Entry 8INR (electron microscopy, 2.73 A resolution); this record covers chains R and B of the 5 polymer chains in the assembly.

# Chain R
Protein: HA signal peptide, Melanocortin receptor 5, LgBiT subunit
Source organism: Influenza A virus (A/Victoria/3/1975(H3N2))
Reference sequence: chimeric construct of P03435, P33032: residues -14 to 1 from P03435 (HEMA_I75A3) positions 1-16 (UniProt number = residue number + 15); residues 2-325 from P33032 positions 2-325 (same numbers)
Sequence (513 residues; each row starts with the number of its first residue; numbers below 1 keep their minus sign (Met-14 is residue -14)):
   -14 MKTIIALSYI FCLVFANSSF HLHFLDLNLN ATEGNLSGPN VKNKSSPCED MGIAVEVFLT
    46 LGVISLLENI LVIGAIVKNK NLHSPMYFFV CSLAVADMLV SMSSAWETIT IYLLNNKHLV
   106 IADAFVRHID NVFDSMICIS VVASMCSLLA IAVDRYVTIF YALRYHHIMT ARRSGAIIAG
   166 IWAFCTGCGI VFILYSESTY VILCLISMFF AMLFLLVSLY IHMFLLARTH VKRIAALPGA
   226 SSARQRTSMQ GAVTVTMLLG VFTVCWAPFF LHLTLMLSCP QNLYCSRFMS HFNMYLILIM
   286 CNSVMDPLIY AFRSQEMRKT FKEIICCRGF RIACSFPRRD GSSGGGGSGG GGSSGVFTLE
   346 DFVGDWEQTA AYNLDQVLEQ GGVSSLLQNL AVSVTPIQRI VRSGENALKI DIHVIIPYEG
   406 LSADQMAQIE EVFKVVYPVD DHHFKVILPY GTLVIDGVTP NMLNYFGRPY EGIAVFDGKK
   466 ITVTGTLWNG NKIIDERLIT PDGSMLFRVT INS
Disordered / not traced: -14 to 37, 227-230, 313-498
Disulfides: Cys264-Cys270
Sequence notes: linker (326-340)
Bound ions: Ca2+: Glu92, Asp115, Asp119 (shared with 2 residues of chain L)
Curated features (UniProtKB/Swiss-Prot):
  - lipidation (S-palmitoyl cysteine): Cys311, Cys312
  - glycosylation (N-linked (GlcNAc...) asparagine): Asn2, Asn15, Asn20, Asn28
From the paper describing this entry:
  - conformationally variable residues (helix shift, loop rearrangement): Leu99, Pro265
  - mutagenesis - E92A, I122A: abolished signaling with alpha-melanocyte-stimulating hormone
  - mutagenesis - D115A (269-fold), D119A (447-fold), F254A (> 100-fold): decreased signaling with alpha-melanocyte-stimulating hormone
  - Ca2+ coordination: Glu92, Asp115, Asp119
  - mutagenesis - L99A (10-fold), F118A (4-fold), V126A (8-fold), V126L (16-fold): decreased signaling
  - mutagenesis - V126M: abolished signaling

# Chain B
Protein: Guanine nucleotide-binding protein G(I)/G(S)/G(T) subunit beta-1, HiBiT
Source organism: Homo sapiens
Reference sequence: P62873 (GBB1_HUMAN); residues 2-340 here = UniProt positions 2-340
Sequence (371 residues; row label = number of the first residue in the row; numbers below 1 keep their minus sign (Met-4 is residue -4)):
    -4 MGSLLQSELD QLRQEAEQLK NQIRDARKAC ADATLSQITN NIDPVGRIQM RTRRTLRGHL
    56 AKIYAMHWGT DSRLLVSASQ DGKLIIWDSY TTNKVHAIPL RSSWVMTCAY APSGNYVACG
   116 GLDNICSIYN LKTREGNVRV SRELAGHTGY LSCCRFLDDN QIVTSSGDTT CALWDIETGQ
   176 QTTTFTGHTG DVMSLSLAPD TRLFVSGACD ASAKLWDVRE GMCRQTFTGH ESDINAICFF
   236 PNGNAFATGS DDATCRLFDL RADQELMTYS HDNIICGITS VSFSKSGRLL LAGYDDFNCN
   296 VWDALKADRA GVLAGHDNRV SCLGVTDDGM AVATGSWDSF LKIWNGSSGG GGSGGGGSSG
   356 VSGWRLFKKI S
Disordered / not traced: -4 to 3, 344-366
Sequence notes: initiating methionine (-4); expression tag (-3 to 1); linker (341-355)
Curated features (UniProtKB/Swiss-Prot):
  - modified residue: Ser2 (N-acetylserine), His266 (Phosphohistidine)
  - natural variant: Leu30 (L30F: In MRD42; uncertain significance), Arg52 (R52G: In MRD42), Gly64 (G64V: In MRD42), Asp76 (D76E: In MRD42; D76G: In MRD42), Gly77 (G77S: In MRD42), Lys78 (K78R: In MRD42), Ile80 (I80N: In MRD42; I80T: In MRD42), His91 (H91R: In MRD42; uncertain significance), Ala92 (A92T: In MRD42), Pro94 (P94S: In MRD42), Leu95 (L95P: In MRD42), Arg96 (R96L: In MRD42), 5 further natural variant entries in UniProt

# How chain R and chain B interact
Contacting residue pairs (5):
  Asn64(R) with Asp312(B)
  Lys65(R) with Arg52(B); Phe335(B)
  Asn66(R) with Asp312(B)
  Lys304(R) with Asp312(B), salt bridge
Also at the interface, not in a pair above, chain B (4 interface residues in all): His311
From the paper, about this interface:
  - specific contacts: Lys304(R)-Asp312(B) (salt bridge)

# Overview
The chain R/chain B interface involves 4 residues from each chain, with 1 salt bridge. Its one salt-bridged
contact is Lys304(R)-Asp312(B). The authors report a salt bridge between Lys304(R) and Asp312(B). From the
paper: L99A, F118A and V126A of chain R, among others, reduce signaling; Ca2+ coordination by Glu92(R),
Asp115(R) and Asp119(R); 10 substitutions were tested in all.
Chain R is HA signal peptide, Melanocortin receptor 5, LgBiT subunit (Influenza A virus
(A/Victoria/3/1975(H3N2))) and chain B is Guanine nucleotide-binding protein G(I)/G(S)/G(T) subunit beta-1,
HiBiT (Homo sapiens); the structure, Cryo-EM structure of the alpha-MSH-bound human melanocortin receptor 5
(MC5R)-Gs complex, was determined by electron microscopy together with 8IOC and 8IOD from the same study.
